6RER - chains P and U of the 20 polymer chains in the assembly; structure by electron microscopy, 2.90 A resolution.

Chain P:
Protein: Mitochondrial ATP synthase subunit OSCP
Source organism: Polytomella sp. Pringsheim 198.80
UniProt: D8V7I1 (D8V7I1_9CHLO); residues 1-229 here = UniProt positions 1-229
Sequence (229 residues; numbered 1 to 229; the number before each row is that of its first residue):
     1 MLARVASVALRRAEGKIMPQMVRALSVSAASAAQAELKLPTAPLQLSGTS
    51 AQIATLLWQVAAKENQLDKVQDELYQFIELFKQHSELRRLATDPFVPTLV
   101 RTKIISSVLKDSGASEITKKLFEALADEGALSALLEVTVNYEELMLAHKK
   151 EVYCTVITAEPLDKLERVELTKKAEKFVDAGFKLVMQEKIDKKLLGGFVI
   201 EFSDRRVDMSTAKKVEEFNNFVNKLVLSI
Not modelled in the structure: 1-36, 151-229

Chain U:
Protein: ATP synthase subunit alpha
Source organism: Polytomella sp. Pringsheim 198.80
UniProt: A0ZW40 (A0ZW40_9CHLO); residues 1-562 here = UniProt positions 1-562
Sequence (562 residues; numbered 1 to 562; the number before each row is that of its first residue):
     1 MRSPAAFVARSGLFKASLGQSNWAQKAEQMMASVTRTFAADAKALDELRK
    51 PKFSSKYLIQHVSQKLIPAVKEWEKSYQPPVIHLGRVLSVGDGIARVYGL
   101 KSVQAGELVCFDSGVKGMALNLQADHVGVVVFGNDSVIHQGDLVYRTGQI
   151 VNVPIGPGTLGRVTDGLGQPIDGKGPLTNVRSSLVEVKAPGIIARQSVRE
   201 PLFTGVKAVDALVPIGRGQRELIIGDRQTGKTAVAIDAIIHQKNCNEQVP
   251 KAQRVYCVYVAVGQKRSTVAQLVKLFTQTGAMRYTIMVSATASDAAPLQF
   301 LAPYSGCAMAEYFRDTGKHGLIIYDDLSKQSVAYRQMSLLLRRPPGREAF
   351 PGDVFYLHSRLLERAAKLSKELGGGSLTAFPVIETQAGDVSAYIATNVIS
   401 ITDGQIFLETELFYKGIRPALNVGLSVSRVGSAAQFPGMKQVAGTLKLEL
   451 AQYREVAAFAQFGSDLDAATQYVLERGARLTEMLKQKQFAPIPIERQTVA
   501 VYAATKGFLDKVRVQDIVAAEEAVISQVNPAVFKILKANGKITPALDAHL
   551 KAELRKVKLPGA
Not modelled in the structure: 1-39
Differences from the reference sequence: conflict R266 (Lys in A0ZW40)
Metal / ion sites: Mg2+: T232 (together with ATP)
Small-molecule neighbours:
  - ADP (adenosine-5'-diphosphate): V427, S428, R429
  - ATP (adenosine-5'-triphosphate): D226, R227, Q228, T229, G230, K231, T232, A233, E384, F413, R418, P419, Q486, K487, Q488
Reported in the primary citation:
  - binding site for ADP: R429

Interface between chain P and chain U:
Contacting residue pairs - 67 pairs, chain P then chain U:
  K69(P) - Y57(U)  hydrogen bond
  D72(P) - F53(U)
  D72(P) - S55(U)
  D72(P) - Y57(U)
  E73(P) - Y57(U)  hydrogen bond
  E73(P) - L58(U)
  Y75(P) - K52(U)
  Y75(P) - F53(U)  hydrophobic
  Q76(P) - F53(U)
  Q76(P) - S55(U)
  Q76(P) - K56(U)
  Q76(P) - Y57(U)  hydrogen bond (side chain-backbone)
  Q76(P) - L58(U)  hydrogen bond (side chain-backbone)
  Q76(P) - I59(U)  hydrogen bond (side chain-backbone)
  F77(P) - L58(U)  hydrophobic
  I78(P) - L48(U)
  E79(P) - P51(U)
  E79(P) - F53(U)
  E79(P) - I59(U)
  L80(P) - I59(U)  hydrophobic
  L80(P) - V62(U)  hydrophobic
  K82(P) - R49(U)
  H84(P) - S63(U)
  H84(P) - L66(U)
  E86(P) - V70(U)
  E86(P) - Y77(U)
  L87(P) - L66(U)  hydrophobic
  R89(P) - Y77(U)
  R89(P) - Q78(U)  hydrogen bond (side chain-backbone)
  R89(P) - P80(U)
  L90(P) - Y77(U)
  D93(P) - Y98(U)
  P94(P) - L88(U)  hydrophobic
  P94(P) - Y98(U)
  F95(P) - Q78(U)
  F95(P) - R86(U)
  F95(P) - V87(U)
  F95(P) - L88(U)  hydrophobic
  F95(P) - Y98(U)  hydrophobic
  V96(P) - Y77(U)  hydrophobic
  V100(P) - W73(U)  hydrophobic
  V100(P) - S76(U)
  V100(P) - Y77(U)  hydrophobic
  K103(P) - W73(U)
  I104(P) - L66(U)  hydrophobic
  I104(P) - A69(U)
  I104(P) - V70(U)
  I104(P) - W73(U)
  V108(P) - H61(U)
  V108(P) - V62(U)  hydrophobic
  V108(P) - K65(U)
  V108(P) - A69(U)  hydrophobic
  L109(P) - V62(U)  hydrophobic
  K110(P) - K65(U)
  S112(P) - Y57(U)
  S112(P) - L58(U)
  S112(P) - H61(U)
  G113(P) - Y57(U)
  A114(P) - L58(U)  hydrophobic
  L135(P) - L45(U)  hydrophobic
  L135(P) - L48(U)
  E136(P) - L45(U)
  T138(P) - L48(U)
  V139(P) - A40(U)
  V139(P) - L48(U)  hydrophobic
  E142(P) - L48(U)
  E142(P) - K52(U)  salt bridge
Other interface residues (no listed pair), chain P (37 interface residues in all): T92, P97, S107, E143
Other interface residues (no listed pair), chain U (33 interface residues in all): A44, E74, P79, Q140, G141

Overview:
The interface between chain P and chain U involves 37 residues on one side and 33 on the other, with 6
hydrogen bonds and 1 salt bridge. Polar contacts include E142(P)-K52(U), K69(P)-Y57(U) and E73(P)-Y57(U).
Bound to chain U: ATP and ADP. From the paper: a binding site for ADP at R429(U).
Chain P is Mitochondrial ATP synthase subunit OSCP and chain U is ATP synthase subunit alpha, both from
Polytomella sp. Pringsheim 198.80; the structure, Cryo-EM structure of Polytomella F-ATP synthase, Rotary
substate 3B, focussed refinement of F1 head and rotor, was determined by electron microscopy, deposited
together with 6RD4, 6RD5, 6RD6, 6RD7, 6RD8, 6RD9 and 46 further entries.
